7ECV - chains C and M of the 12 polymer chains in the assembly; structure by electron microscopy, 3.43 A resolution.

== Chain C ==
Name: CRISPR-associated protein Csy3
From: Pseudomonas aeruginosa
UniProtKB: A0A659BSG0 (A0A659BSG0_PSEAI); numbering as in UniProt (aligned over 1-342)
Amino-acid sequence (342 residues; each row starts with the number of its first residue):
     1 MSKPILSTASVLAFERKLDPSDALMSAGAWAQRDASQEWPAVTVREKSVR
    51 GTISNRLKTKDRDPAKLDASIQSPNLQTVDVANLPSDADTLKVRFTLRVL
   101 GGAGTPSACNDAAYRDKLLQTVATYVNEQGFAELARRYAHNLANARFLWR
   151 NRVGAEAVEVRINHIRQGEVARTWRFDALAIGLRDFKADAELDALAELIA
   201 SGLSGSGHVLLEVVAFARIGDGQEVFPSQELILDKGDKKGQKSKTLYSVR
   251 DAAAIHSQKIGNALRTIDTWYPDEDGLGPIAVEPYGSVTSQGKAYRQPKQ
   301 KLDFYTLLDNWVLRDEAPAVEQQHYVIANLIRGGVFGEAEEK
Unresolved in the structure: 1-5, 49-76, 232-243, 339-342

== Chain M ==
Molecule: 60-nt RNA strand
From: Pseudomonas aeruginosa
Sequence (60 nucleotides; numbered 1 to 60; the number before each row is that of its first residue):
     1 CUAAGAAAUUCACGGCGGGCUUGAUGUCCGCGUCUACCUGGUUCACUGCC
    51 GUGUAGGCAG

== Interface between chain C and chain M ==
Contacting residue pairs (31; chain C residue first):
  Ala-13(C) with U35(M), base contact
  Phe-14(C) with U35(M), hydrogen bond to the sugar
  Glu-15(C) with U35(M), sugar contact
  Arg-16(C) with A36(M), salt bridge to the phosphate; C37(M), salt bridge to the phosphate
  Gln-77(C) with U47(M), sugar contact
  Trp-149(C) with C38(M), base contact; G40(M), base contact
  Arg-150(C) with G40(M), base contact
  Ser-228(C) with G40(M), phosphate contact
  Gln-229(C) with U39(M), base contact; G40(M), hydrogen bond to the phosphate; G41(M), phosphate contact
  Glu-230(C) with U39(M), base contact
  Leu-231(C) with U39(M), base contact
  Lys-244(C) with U39(M), hydrogen bond to the base; U43(M), base contact
  His-256(C) with U39(M), salt bridge to the phosphate
  Gln-258(C) with C37(M), phosphate contact; U39(M), hydrogen bond to the phosphate
  Lys-259(C) with C38(M), hydrogen bond to the base; G40(M), salt bridge to the phosphate
  Asn-262(C) with C38(M), hydrogen bond to the phosphate
  Arg-265(C) with C37(M), sugar contact; C38(M), salt bridge to the phosphate
  Ser-290(C) with C38(M), hydrogen bond to the base
  Arg-332(C) with A36(M), hydrogen bond to the sugar; C37(M), sugar contact
  Gly-334(C) with U35(M), hydrogen bond to the sugar; A36(M), sugar contact
  Val-335(C) with U35(M), base contact
Also at the interface, not in a pair above, chain C (25 interface residues in all): Thr-78, Ser-107, Val-288, Gly-333
Also at the interface, not in a pair above, chain M (11 interface residues in all): C34, C44

== Overview ==
25 residues of chain C face 11 of chain M across their interface; the contacts include 9 hydrogen bonds and 5
salt bridges. Polar pairs include Lys-244(C)/U39(M), Lys-259(C)/C38(M) and Ser-290(C)/C38(M).
Here chain C is CRISPR-associated protein Csy3 and chain M is a 60-nt RNA strand, both from Pseudomonas
aeruginosa. Entry 7ECV (The Csy-AcrIF14 complex) was determined by electron microscopy (same publication as
7DU0 and 7ECW).
